PDB entry 6B9L | X-ray diffraction, 3.20 A resolution | chains A and J of the 9 polymer chains in the assembly

[Chain A]
Name: Ephrin type-A receptor 2
Organism: Homo sapiens
Notes: EC 2.7.10.1
UniProt: P29317 (EPHA2_HUMAN); residue numbers follow UniProt; this construct covers 27-200
Chain sequence (195 residues; row label = number of the first residue in the row):
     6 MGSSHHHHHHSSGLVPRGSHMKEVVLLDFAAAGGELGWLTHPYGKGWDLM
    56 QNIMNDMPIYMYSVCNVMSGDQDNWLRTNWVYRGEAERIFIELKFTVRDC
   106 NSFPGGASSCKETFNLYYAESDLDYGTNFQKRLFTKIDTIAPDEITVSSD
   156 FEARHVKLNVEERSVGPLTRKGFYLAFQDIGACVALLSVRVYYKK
Not modelled in the structure: 6-26
Disulfides: Cys70-Cys188, Cys105-Cys115
Construct notes: initiating methionine (6); expression tag (7-26)
Curated features (UniProtKB/Swiss-Prot):
  - mutagenesis: Arg103 (R103E: Significantly reduced response to EFNA1)

[Chain J]
Name: His tag cleaved off
Organism: Homo sapiens
Chain sequence (6 residues; row label = number of the first residue in the row):
    17 AHHHHA

[How chain A and chain J interact]
Pairs across the interface (16):
  Arg93(A) - His20(J)
  Tyr123(A) - His21(J)
  Thr140(A) - His21(J)
  Lys141(A) - His21(J)  hydrogen bond (backbone-side chain)
  Ile142(A) - His19(J)
  Ile142(A) - His21(J)
  Arg168(A) - His19(J)
  Ser169(A) - His18(J)
  Ser169(A) - His19(J)  hydrogen bond (backbone-backbone)
  Ser169(A) - His20(J)  hydrogen bond
  Ser169(A) - His21(J)  hydrogen bond (backbone-backbone)
  Val170(A) - His20(J)
  Val170(A) - His21(J)
  Gly171(A) - His20(J)  hydrogen bond (backbone-side chain)
  Gly171(A) - His21(J)  hydrogen bond (backbone-backbone)
  Gly171(A) - Ala22(J)
Also at the interface, not in a pair above, chain A (12 interface residues in all): Phe95, Asp143, Glu167

[Summary]
Chain A and chain J form an interface of 12 and 5 residues respectively, with 6 hydrogen bonds. Among the
polar pairs are Lys141(A)-His21(J), Ser169(A)-His20(J) and Gly171(A)-His20(J). From UniProt: one mutagenesis
site on chain A.
Chain A is Ephrin type-A receptor 2 and chain J is His tag cleaved off, both from Homo sapiens; the structure,
Crystal structure of EphA2 with peptide 135E2, was determined by X-ray diffraction.
